Entry 8CTE (electron microscopy, 2.90 A resolution); this record covers chains L and Q of the 14 polymer chains in the assembly.

== Chain L (and Q) ==
Molecule: Ammonium transporter Rh type A
Source organism: Homo sapiens
Notes: chain Q of this document is another copy of the same molecule, construct and numbering; everything in this record applies to it too
Reference sequence: Q02094 (RHAG_HUMAN); residue numbers follow UniProt; this construct covers 1-409
Chain sequence (409 residues; row label = number of the first residue in the row):
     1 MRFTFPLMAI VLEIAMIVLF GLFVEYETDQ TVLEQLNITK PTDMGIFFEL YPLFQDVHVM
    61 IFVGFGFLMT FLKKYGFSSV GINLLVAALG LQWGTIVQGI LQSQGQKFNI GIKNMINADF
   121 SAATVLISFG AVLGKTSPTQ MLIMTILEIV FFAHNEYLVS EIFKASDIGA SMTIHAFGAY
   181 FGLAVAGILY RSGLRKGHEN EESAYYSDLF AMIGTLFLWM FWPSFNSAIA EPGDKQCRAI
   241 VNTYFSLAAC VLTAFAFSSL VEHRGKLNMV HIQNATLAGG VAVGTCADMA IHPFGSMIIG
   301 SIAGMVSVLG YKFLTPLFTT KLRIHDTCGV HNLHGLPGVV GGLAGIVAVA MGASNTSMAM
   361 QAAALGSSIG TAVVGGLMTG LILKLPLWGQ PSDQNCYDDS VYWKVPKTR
Disordered / not traced: 27-47 (chain Q: 27-45)

== Chain L / chain Q interface ==
Residue-residue contacts (112):
  Arg2(L) - Ser259(Q)
  Arg2(L) - Leu260(Q)  hydrogen bond (side chain-backbone)
  Arg2(L) - Glu262(Q)  hydrogen bond (side chain-backbone)
  Arg2(L) - Arg264(Q)
  Arg2(L) - Gly265(Q)
  Phe3(L) - Leu260(Q)  hydrophobic
  Phe5(L) - Phe255(Q)
  Phe5(L) - Ser259(Q)
  Pro6(L) - Ala256(Q)
  Pro6(L) - Ser259(Q)
  Ala9(L) - Ala256(Q)  hydrophobic
  Ile10(L) - Ala256(Q)  hydrophobic
  Ile10(L) - Phe257(Q)  hydrophobic
  Glu13(L) - Ala249(Q)
  Glu13(L) - Leu252(Q)
  Glu13(L) - Met297(Q)
  Glu13(L) - Ser301(Q)
  Met16(L) - Met297(Q)
  Ile17(L) - Phe294(Q)
  Ile17(L) - Met297(Q)
  Ile17(L) - Ile298(Q)  hydrophobic
  Ile17(L) - Ser301(Q)
  Phe20(L) - Phe245(Q)  hydrophobic
  Phe20(L) - Pro293(Q)  hydrophobic
  Phe20(L) - Met297(Q)  hydrophobic
  Gly21(L) - Phe294(Q)
  Val24(L) - Pro293(Q)  hydrophobic
  Tyr26(L) - Arg238(Q)
  Tyr26(L) - Val241(Q)  hydrophobic
  Tyr26(L) - Asn242(Q)  hydrogen bond
  Tyr26(L) - His292(Q)  hydrogen bond (side chain-backbone)
  Tyr26(L) - Pro293(Q)  hydrophobic
  Phe48(L) - Glu49(Q)
  Phe48(L) - Leu53(Q)  hydrophobic
  Phe48(L) - Gln236(Q)
  Tyr51(L) - Leu53(Q)  hydrophobic
  Tyr51(L) - Pro223(Q)
  Tyr51(L) - Ser224(Q)  hydrogen bond
  Tyr51(L) - Ile240(Q)  hydrophobic
  Phe54(L) - Tyr244(Q)  hydrophobic
  Gln55(L) - Met220(Q)
  Gln55(L) - Phe221(Q)
  Gln55(L) - Ser224(Q)  hydrogen bond
  His58(L) - Trp219(Q)
  His58(L) - Met220(Q)
  His58(L) - Tyr244(Q)
  Val59(L) - Met220(Q)  hydrophobic
  Val59(L) - Phe221(Q)  hydrophobic
  Phe62(L) - Leu216(Q)
  Phe62(L) - Trp219(Q)  hydrophobic
  Phe62(L) - Met220(Q)  hydrophobic
  Val63(L) - Leu216(Q)  hydrophobic
  Val63(L) - Met220(Q)  hydrophobic
  Phe67(L) - Leu209(Q)  hydrophobic
  Phe67(L) - Ile213(Q)  hydrophobic
  Phe67(L) - Leu216(Q)  hydrophobic
  Lys73(L) - Tyr205(Q)  hydrogen bond (backbone-side chain)
  Lys74(L) - Tyr205(Q)
  Tyr75(L) - Tyr205(Q)  hydrogen bond (backbone-side chain)
  Gly76(L) - Tyr205(Q)  hydrogen bond (backbone-side chain)
  Phe77(L) - Tyr205(Q)
  Phe77(L) - Asp208(Q)
  Phe77(L) - Met269(Q)  hydrophobic
  Val80(L) - Met212(Q)  hydrophobic
  Val80(L) - Leu216(Q)  hydrophobic
  Gly81(L) - Phe255(Q)
  Leu84(L) - Leu216(Q)  hydrophobic
  Leu85(L) - Val251(Q)  hydrophobic
  Leu85(L) - Leu252(Q)  hydrophobic
  Leu85(L) - Phe255(Q)  hydrophobic
  Ala88(L) - Ala248(Q)
  Ala88(L) - Val251(Q)  hydrophobic
  Ala88(L) - Leu252(Q)
  Leu89(L) - Leu252(Q)
  Leu91(L) - Trp219(Q)  hydrophobic
  Leu91(L) - Tyr244(Q)  hydrophobic
  Leu91(L) - Ala248(Q)  hydrophobic
  Gln92(L) - Ala248(Q)
  Gln92(L) - Ala249(Q)
  Gln92(L) - Leu252(Q)
  Gln92(L) - Met297(Q)
  Met115(L) - Ile240(Q)  hydrophobic
  Met115(L) - Tyr244(Q)  hydrophobic
  Asp119(L) - Tyr244(Q)  hydrogen bond
  Tyr206(L) - Tyr206(Q)  hydrophobic
  Tyr206(L) - Arg409(Q)  hydrogen bond (side chain-backbone)
  Phe210(L) - Tyr206(Q)
  Phe210(L) - Leu209(Q)  hydrophobic
  Phe210(L) - Phe210(Q)  hydrophobic
  Phe210(L) - Ile213(Q)  hydrophobic
  Phe217(L) - Phe217(Q)  hydrophobic
  Asp399(L) - Tyr205(Q)  hydrogen bond
  Ser400(L) - Lys266(Q)
  Val401(L) - Lys266(Q)
  Tyr402(L) - Lys266(Q)
  Tyr402(L) - Leu267(Q)  hydrogen bond (backbone-backbone)
  Trp403(L) - Lys266(Q)
  Trp403(L) - Leu267(Q)
  Trp403(L) - Met269(Q)  hydrophobic
  Trp403(L) - Ile272(Q)  hydrophobic
  Lys404(L) - Leu267(Q)  hydrogen bond (backbone-backbone)
  Lys404(L) - Asn268(Q)  hydrogen bond
  Pro406(L) - Ser203(Q)
  Pro406(L) - Ala204(Q)
  Pro406(L) - Tyr205(Q)
  Pro406(L) - Asp208(Q)
  Lys407(L) - Glu202(Q)  salt bridge
  Thr408(L) - Ala204(Q)
  Thr408(L) - Tyr205(Q)  hydrogen bond (backbone-backbone)
  Arg409(L) - Ala204(Q)
  Arg409(L) - Tyr205(Q)  hydrogen bond (backbone-backbone)
  Arg409(L) - Tyr206(Q)  hydrogen bond
Other interface residues (no listed pair), chain L (59 interface residues in all): Pro52, Thr70, Leu72, Thr95, Ile110, Ala204, Ser207, Ile213, Val405
Other interface residues (no listed pair), chain Q (57 interface residues in all): Leu50, Pro52, Asp56, Lys73, Thr276, Ala290, Ile291

== Overview ==
The interface between chain L and chain Q involves 59 residues on one side and 57 on the other, with 18
hydrogen bonds and 1 salt bridge. Polar contacts include Lys407(L)-Glu202(Q), Arg2(L)-Leu260(Q) and
Arg2(L)-Glu262(Q).
Both chains are Ammonium transporter Rh type A (Homo sapiens). Entry 8CTE (Class 2 of erythrocyte ankyrin-1
complex (Composite map)) was determined by electron microscopy (same publication as 7UZ3, 7UZQ, 7UZU, 7V07,
7V0K, 7V0M and 10 further entries).
